8RGG - chains I and J of the 7 polymer chains in the assembly; structure by electron microscopy, 4.00 A resolution.

# Chain I (and J)
Molecule: Dynein light chain 1, cytoplasmic
Organism: Homo sapiens
Notes: chain J of this document is another copy of the same molecule, construct and numbering; everything in this record applies to it too
UniProt: P63167 (DYL1_HUMAN); residues 1-89 here = UniProt positions 1-89
Chain sequence (89 residues; numbered 1 to 89; the number before each row is that of its first residue):
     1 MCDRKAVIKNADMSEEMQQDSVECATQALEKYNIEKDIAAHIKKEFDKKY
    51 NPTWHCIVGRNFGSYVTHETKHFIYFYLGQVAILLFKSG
Disordered / not traced: 1-3

# Interface between chain I and chain J
Contacting residue pairs (35; chain I residue first):
  Ala-39(I) / Ser-64(J)
  Ala-39(I) / Tyr-65(J)
  Ala-40(I) / Tyr-65(J)
  His-55(I) / Tyr-65(J)
  Cys-56(I) / Ser-64(J)
  Cys-56(I) / Tyr-65(J)  hydrogen bond (backbone-backbone)
  Ile-57(I) / Gly-63(J)
  Val-58(I) / Phe-62(J)
  Val-58(I) / Gly-63(J)  hydrogen bond (backbone-backbone)
  Gly-59(I) / Asn-61(J)
  Gly-59(I) / Phe-62(J)
  Arg-60(I) / Asn-61(J)  hydrogen bond (backbone-backbone)
  Asn-61(I) / Gly-59(J)
  Asn-61(I) / Arg-60(J)
  Asn-61(I) / Asn-61(J)  hydrogen bond (backbone-backbone)
  Phe-62(I) / Val-58(J)
  Phe-62(I) / Gly-59(J)
  Gly-63(I) / Glu-35(J)
  Gly-63(I) / Lys-36(J)
  Gly-63(I) / Ala-39(J)
  Gly-63(I) / Ile-57(J)
  Gly-63(I) / Val-58(J)  hydrogen bond (backbone-backbone)
  Ser-64(I) / Lys-36(J)
  Ser-64(I) / Ala-39(J)
  Ser-64(I) / Cys-56(J)
  Tyr-65(I) / Ala-39(J)
  Tyr-65(I) / Ala-40(J)  hydrophobic
  Tyr-65(I) / Lys-43(J)
  Tyr-65(I) / His-55(J)
  Tyr-65(I) / Cys-56(J)  hydrogen bond (backbone-backbone)
  Thr-67(I) / Thr-53(J)
  Thr-67(I) / Trp-54(J)
  Ser-88(I) / Ser-88(J)
  Gly-89(I) / Ser-88(J)
  Gly-89(I) / Gly-89(J)
Also at the interface, not in a pair above, chain I (18 interface residues in all): Glu-35, Val-66
Also at the interface, not in a pair above, chain J (21 interface residues in all): Val-66

# Summary
18 residues of chain I face 21 of chain J across their interface; the contacts include 6 hydrogen bonds.
Main-chain hydrogen bonds include Cys-56(I)/Tyr-65(J), Val-58(I)/Gly-63(J) and Arg-60(I)/Asn-61(J).
Chain I and chain J are both Dynein light chain 1, cytoplasmic (Homo sapiens); the structure, Structure of
dynein-2 intermediate chain DYNC2I2 (WDR34) in complex with dynein-2 heavy chain DYNC2H1, was determined by
electron microscopy (same publication as 8RGH and 8RGI).
